PDB entry 1PMA | X-ray diffraction, 3.40 A resolution | chains S and 2 of the 28 polymer chains in the assembly

# Chain S (and 2)
Protein: Proteasome
Organism: Thermoplasma acidophilum
Notes: EC 3.4.99.46; chain 2 of this document is another copy of the same molecule, construct and numbering; everything in this record applies to it too
UniProt: P28061 (PSMB_THEAC); residues -7 to 203 here correspond to UniProt positions 1-211 (UniProt number = residue number + 8)
Sequence (211 residues; numbered -7 to 203; the number before each row is that of its first residue; numbers below 1 keep their minus sign (Met-7 is residue -7)):
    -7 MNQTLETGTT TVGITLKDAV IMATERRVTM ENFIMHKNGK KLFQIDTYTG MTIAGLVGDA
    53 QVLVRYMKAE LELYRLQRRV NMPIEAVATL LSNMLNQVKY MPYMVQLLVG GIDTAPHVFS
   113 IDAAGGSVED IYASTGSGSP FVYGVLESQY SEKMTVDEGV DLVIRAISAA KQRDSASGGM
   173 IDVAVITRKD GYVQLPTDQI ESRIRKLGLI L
Not modelled in the structure: -7 to 0
UniProt features mapped onto this chain:
  - active site: Thr1 (Nucleophile)

# Chain S / chain 2 interface
Contacting residue pairs (29):
  Glu23(S) with Ser167(2)
  Asn24(S) with Ser129(2), hydrogen bond; Arg165(2); Asp166(2), hydrogen bond; Ser167(2), hydrogen bond (backbone-backbone)
  Phe25(S) with Phe133(2), hydrophobic; Arg165(2)
  Ile26(S) with Gln164(2); Arg165(2), hydrogen bond (backbone-side chain); Asp166(2); Ser167(2)
  Met27(S) with Arg165(2), hydrogen bond (backbone-side chain)
  Lys29(S) with Gln164(2); Arg165(2)
  Ser129(S) with Asn24(2), hydrogen bond
  Phe133(S) with Phe25(2), hydrophobic
  Gln164(S) with Ile26(2); Lys29(2)
  Arg165(S) with Asn24(2); Phe25(2); Ile26(2), hydrogen bond (side chain-backbone); Met27(2), hydrogen bond (side chain-backbone); Lys29(2)
  Asp166(S) with Asn24(2), hydrogen bond; Ile26(2)
  Ser167(S) with Glu23(2); Asn24(2), hydrogen bond (backbone-backbone); Ile26(2); Ser167(2)
Interface residues without a listed pair, chain S (13 interface residues in all): Ala168
Interface residues without a listed pair, chain 2 (14 interface residues in all): His28, Ala168

# In short
Chain S and chain 2 form an interface of 13 and 14 residues respectively; the contacts include 10 hydrogen
bonds. Polar pairs include Asn24(S)-Ser129(2), Asn24(S)-Asp166(2) and Ile26(S)-Arg165(2). UniProt lists
active-site residue Thr1(S) on chain S.
Both chains are Proteasome (Thermoplasma acidophilum). Entry 1PMA (Proteasome from thermoplasma acidophilum)
was determined by X-ray diffraction.
